Entry 4J70 (X-ray diffraction, 2.80 A resolution); this record covers chains R and S of the 28 polymer chains in the assembly.

Chain R:
Name: Proteasome component PUP2
Organism: Saccharomyces cerevisiae
Notes: EC 3.4.25.1
UniProt: P32379 (PSA5_YEAST); residues -7 to 252 here correspond to UniProt positions 1-260 (UniProt number = residue number + 8)
Sequence (260 residues; row label = number of the first residue in the row; numbers below 1 keep their minus sign (Met-7 is residue -7)):
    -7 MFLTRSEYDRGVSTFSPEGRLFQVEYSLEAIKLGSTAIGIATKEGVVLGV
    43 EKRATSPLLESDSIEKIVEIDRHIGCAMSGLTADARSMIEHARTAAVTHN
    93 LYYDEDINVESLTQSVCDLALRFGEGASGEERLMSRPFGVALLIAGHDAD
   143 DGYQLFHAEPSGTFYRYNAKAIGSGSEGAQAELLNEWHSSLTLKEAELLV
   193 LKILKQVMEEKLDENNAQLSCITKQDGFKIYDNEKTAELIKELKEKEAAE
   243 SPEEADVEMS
Disordered / not traced: -7 to 0, 243-252

Chain S:
Name: Proteasome component PRE5
Organism: Saccharomyces cerevisiae
Notes: EC 3.4.25.1
UniProt: P40302 (PSA1_YEAST); residues 0-233 here correspond to UniProt positions 1-234 (UniProt number = residue number + 1)
Sequence (234 residues; each row starts with the number of its first residue; numbering starts at 0):
     0 MFRNNYDGDTVTFSPTGRLFQVEYALEAIKQGSVTVGLRSNTHAVLVALK
    50 RNADELSSYQKKIIKCDEHMGLSLAGLAPDARVLSNYLRQQCNYSSLVFN
   100 RKLAVERAGHLLCDKAQKNTQSYGGRPYGVGLLIIGYDKSGAHLLEFQPS
   150 GNVTELYGTAIGARSQGAKTYLERTLDTFIKIDGNPDELIKAGVEAISQS
   200 LRDESLTVDNLSIAIVGKDTPFTIYDGEAVAKYI
Disordered / not traced: 0
Swiss-Prot annotation at these positions:
  - modified residue: Ser13 (Phosphoserine)
  - cross-link: Lys190 (Glycyl lysine isopeptide (Lys-Gly) (interchain with G-Cter in ubiquitin))

Chain R / chain S interface:
Residue-residue contacts (57):
  Arg2(R) - Gly7(S)
  Ser5(R) - Gly123(S)
  Ser5(R) - Arg125(S)
  Thr6(R) - Gly7(S)
  Thr6(R) - Gln20(S)
  Phe7(R) - Gln20(S)  hydrogen bond (backbone-side chain)
  Phe7(R) - Tyr23(S)
  Phe7(R) - Ala24(S)  hydrophobic
  Phe7(R) - Leu76(S)  hydrophobic
  Phe7(R) - Arg125(S)
  Phe7(R) - Pro126(S)
  Ser8(R) - Tyr23(S)
  Pro9(R) - Arg2(S)
  Pro9(R) - Tyr23(S)
  Pro9(R) - Glu26(S)
  Glu10(R) - Glu26(S)
  Glu10(R) - Gln30(S)  hydrogen bond (backbone-side chain)
  Gly11(R) - Tyr23(S)
  Gly11(R) - Ala27(S)
  Arg12(R) - Gln30(S)
  Leu13(R) - Arg125(S)
  Gln106(R) - Arg81(S)  hydrogen bond
  Asp110(R) - Arg81(S)  salt bridge
  Leu113(R) - Pro78(S)  hydrophobic
  Leu113(R) - Asp79(S)
  Leu113(R) - Arg125(S)
  Gly118(R) - Tyr122(S)
  Gly118(R) - Gly123(S)
  Gly118(R) - Gly124(S)
  Ala119(R) - Gly123(S)
  Ala119(R) - Gly124(S)
  Ser120(R) - Asn118(S)  hydrogen bond (backbone-side chain)
  Ser120(R) - Ser121(S)
  Ser120(R) - Gly124(S)
  Ser120(R) - Tyr127(S)
  Ser153(R) - Pro78(S)
  Gly154(R) - Pro78(S)
  Thr155(R) - Gln59(S)
  Thr155(R) - Ala77(S)
  Thr155(R) - Pro78(S)
  Tyr157(R) - Arg50(S)  hydrogen bond (side chain-backbone)
  Tyr157(R) - Ala52(S)
  Tyr157(R) - Ser56(S)
  Tyr157(R) - Ser57(S)
  Tyr157(R) - Gln59(S)
  Arg158(R) - Ser56(S)
  Arg158(R) - Ser57(S)  hydrogen bond (backbone-backbone)
  Tyr159(R) - Ala52(S)
  Tyr159(R) - Asp53(S)
  Tyr159(R) - Leu55(S)
  Tyr159(R) - Ser56(S)
  Asn160(R) - Leu55(S)  hydrogen bond (backbone-backbone)
  Ala161(R) - Leu55(S)
  Gln172(R) - Asp53(S)  hydrogen bond
  Gln172(R) - Leu55(S)
  Leu175(R) - Leu55(S)
  Leu176(R) - Leu55(S)
Also at the interface, not in a pair above, chain R (32 interface residues in all): Gly3, Glu117, Gly121, Lys162, Trp179
Also at the interface, not in a pair above, chain S (34 interface residues in all): Asp6, Asn51, Glu54, Lys114, Lys117, Gly128

Overview:
32 residues of chain R face 34 of chain S across their interface; the contacts include 8 hydrogen bonds and 1
salt bridge. Polar pairs include Asp110(R)-Arg81(S), Phe7(R)-Gln20(S) and Glu10(R)-Gln30(S).
Chain R is Proteasome component PUP2 and chain S is Proteasome component PRE5, both from Saccharomyces
cerevisiae; the structure, Yeast 20S proteasome in complex with the belactosin derivative 3e, was determined
by X-ray diffraction.
